Entry 4DV4 (X-ray diffraction, 3.65 A resolution); this record covers chains A and P of the 21 polymer chains in the assembly.

# Chain A
Molecule: 16S rRNA
Source organism: Thermus thermophilus
Sequence (1522 nucleotides; each row starts with the number of its first residue; note: 42 numbers in that range are skipped by the numbering (no residue carries them; nothing is unmodelled there); a row labelled like 190A-190L holds insertion residues (190A, then the next letters in order); numbering starts at 0):
     0 UUUGUUGGAG AGUUUGAUCC UGGCUCAGGG UGAACGCUGG CGGCGUGCCU AAGACAUGCA
    60 AGUCGUGCGG G
    73 CCGCGGGGUU UU
    88 ACUCCG
    95 UGGUC
   101 AGCGGCGGAC GGGUGAGUAA CGCGUGGGU
  129A G
   130 ACCUACCCGG AAGAGGGGGA CAACCCGGGG AAACUCGGGC UAAUCCCCCA UGUGGACCCG
   190 C
190A-190L CCCUUGGGGUGU
   191 GUCCAAAGGG CUUU
   216 GCCCGCUUCC GGAUGGGCCC GCGUCCCAUC AGCUAGUUGG UGGGGUAAUG GCCCACCAAG
   276 GCGACGACGG GUAGCCGGUC UGAGAGGAUG GCCGGCCACA GGGGCACUGA GACACGGGCC
   336 CCACUCCUAC GGGAGGCAGC AGUUAGGAAU CUUCCGCAAU GGGCGCAAGC CUGACGGAGC
   396 GACGCCGCUU GGAGGAAGAA GCCCUUCGGG GUGUAAACUC CUGAA
   442 CCCGGGACGA AACCCCCGAC GA
   474 GGGGACUGAC GGUACCGGG
   494 GUAAUAGCGC CGGCCAACUC CGUGCCAGCA GCCGCGGUAA UACGGAGGGC GCGAGCGUUA
   554 CCCGGAUUCA CUGGGCGUAA AGGGCGUGUA GGCGGCCUGG GGCGUCCCAU GUGAAAGACC
   614 ACGGCUCAAC CGUGGGGGAG CGUGGGAUAC GCUCAGGCUA GACGGUGGGA GAGGGUGGUG
   674 GAAUUCCCGG AGUAGCGGUG AAAUGCGCAG AUACCGGGAG GAACGCCGAU GGCGAAGGCA
   734 GCCACCUGGU CCACCCGUGA CGCUGAGGCG CGAAAGCGUG GGGAGCAAAC CGGAUUAGAU
   794 ACCCGGGUAG UCCACGCCCU AAACGAUGCG CGCUAGGUCU CUGGGUCU
   848 CCUGGGGGCC GAAGCUAACG CGUUAAGCGC GCCGCCUGGG GAGUACGGCC GCAAGGCUGA
   908 AACUCAGAGG AAUUGACGGG GGCCCGCACA AGCGGUGGAG CAUGUGGUUU AAUUCGAAGX
   968 AACGCGAAGA ACCUUACCAG GCCUUGACAU GCUAGG
 1003A G
  1004 AACCCGGGUG AAAGCCUGGG GUGCCCC
1030A-1030D GCGA
  1031 GGGGAGCCCU AGCACAGGUG CUGCAUGGCC GUCGUCAGCU CGUGCCGUGA GGUGUUGGGU
  1091 UAAGUCCCGC AACGAGCGCA ACCCCCGCCG UUAGUUGCCA GCGGUUCGGC CGGGCACUCU
  1151 AACGGGACUG CCCGCGAAA
  1171 GCGGGAGGAA GGAGGGGACG ACGUCUGGUC AGCAUGGCCC UUACGGCCUG GGCGACACAC
  1231 GUGCUACAAU GCCCACUACA AAGCGAUGCC ACCCGGCAAC GGGGAGCUAA UCGCAAAAAG
  1291 GUGGGCCCAG UUCGGAUUGG GGUCUGCAAC CCGACCCCAU GAAGCCGGAA UCGCUAGUAA
  1351 UCGCGGAUCA G
 1361A C
  1362 CAUGCCGCGG UGAAUACGUU CCCGGGCCUU GUACACACXG CCXGUXACGC CAUGGGAGCG
  1422 GGCUCUACCC GAAGUCGCCG GG
  1446 AGCCUACGGG
  1459 CAGGCGCCGA GGGUAGGGCC CGUGACUGGG GCGAAGUCGU AACAAGGUAG CUGUACCGGA
  1519 AGGUGCGGCU GGAUCCACUC CUUUCU
Not modelled in the structure: 0-4, 1534-1538
Modified residues: PSU (pseudouridine-5'-monophosphate) at position 516, 7MG (7N-methyl-8-hydroguanosine-5'-monophosphate) at position 527, M2G (N2-dimethylguanosine-5'-monophosphate) at position 966, 5MC (5-methylcytidine-5'-monophosphate) at position 967, 2MG (2N-methylguanosine-5'-monophosphate) at position 1207, 5MC (5-methylcytidine-5'-monophosphate) at position 1400, 4OC (4n,o2'-methylcytidine-5'-monophosphate) at position 1402, 5MC (5-methylcytidine-5'-monophosphate) at position 1404, 5MC (5-methylcytidine-5'-monophosphate) at position 1407, UR3 (3-methyluridine-5'-monophoshate) at position 1498, MA6 (6N-dimethyladenosine-5'-monophoshate) at position 1518, MA6 (6N-dimethyladenosine-5'-monophoshate) at position 1519, PSU (pseudouridine-5'-monophosphate) at position 1540, PSU (pseudouridine-5'-monophosphate) at position 1541
Differences from the reference sequence: engineered mutation G914 (A1537 in M26923.1); conflict C1534 (A2157 in M26923.1), A1535 (C2158 in M26923.1)
Bound ions: Mg2+ site 1 near U5 (its only coordinating residue here); Mg2+ site 2: U12, G22; Mg2+ site 3: U12, C526, 7MG_527; Mg2+ site 4: C58, U387; Mg2+ site 5: A59, U387; Mg2+ site 6: G61, U62, G105; Mg2+ site 7 near G70 (its only coordinating residue here); Mg2+ site 8 near C89 (its only coordinating residue here); Mg2+ site 9 near U95 (its only coordinating residue here); Mg2+ site 10 near G107 (its only coordinating residue here); Mg2+ site 11: C110, G112; Mg2+ site 12 near G117 (its only coordinating residue here); 101 more Mg2+ sites not listed

# Chain P
Molecule: ribosomal protein S16
Source organism: Thermus thermophilus
UniProt: Q5SJH3 (RS16_THET8); numbering as in UniProt (aligned over 1-88)
Sequence (88 residues; each row starts with the number of its first residue):
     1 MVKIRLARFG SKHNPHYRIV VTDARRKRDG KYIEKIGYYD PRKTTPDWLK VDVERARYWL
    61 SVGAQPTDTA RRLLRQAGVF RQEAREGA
Not modelled in the structure: 84-88

# How chain A and chain P interact
Pairs across the interface (85):
  C43(A) - Lys12(P)  phosphate contact
  C43(A) - His13(P)  phosphate contact
  G44(A) - Ser11(P)  phosphate contact
  G44(A) - Lys12(P)  hydrogen bond to the phosphate
  C110(A) - Arg25(P)  hydrogen bond to the sugar
  A134(A) - Met1(P)  base contact
  A134(A) - Arg25(P)  base contact
  C135(A) - Met1(P)  hydrogen bond to the base
  C136(A) - Met1(P)  sugar contact
  C136(A) - Val62(P)  base contact
  C136(A) - Gly63(P)  hydrogen bond to the sugar
  C136(A) - Gln65(P)  hydrogen bond to the sugar
  C137(A) - Ser61(P)  hydrogen bond to the sugar
  C137(A) - Gly63(P)  sugar contact
  G227(A) - Val62(P)  hydrogen bond to the base
  A228(A) - Val2(P)  sugar contact
  A228(A) - Tyr58(P)  sugar contact
  A228(A) - Trp59(P)  phosphate contact
  A228(A) - Val62(P)  sugar contact
  U229(A) - Val2(P)  sugar contact
  U229(A) - Asp23(P)  sugar contact
  U229(A) - Ile33(P)  sugar contact
  U229(A) - Trp59(P)  phosphate contact
  G230(A) - Arg25(P)  hydrogen bond to the sugar
  G231(A) - Arg26(P)  salt bridge to the phosphate
  G309(A) - Lys27(P)  phosphate contact
  G309(A) - Gly30(P)  phosphate contact
  G309(A) - Lys31(P)  phosphate contact
  G310(A) - Lys27(P)  salt bridge to the phosphate
  G310(A) - Gly30(P)  phosphate contact
  G310(A) - Lys31(P)  hydrogen bond to the phosphate
  C311(A) - Arg26(P)  salt bridge to the phosphate
  A374(A) - Tyr17(P)  hydrogen bond to the sugar
  U375(A) - Leu6(P)  hydrogen bond to the sugar
  U375(A) - Tyr17(P)  sugar contact
  U375(A) - Arg28(P)  hydrogen bond to the base
  U375(A) - Thr69(P)  hydrogen bond to the phosphate
  G376(A) - Arg5(P)  hydrogen bond to the phosphate
  G376(A) - Leu6(P)  hydrogen bond to the phosphate
  G376(A) - Arg28(P)  sugar contact
  G376(A) - Thr67(P)  hydrogen bond to the phosphate
  G377(A) - Lys3(P)  salt bridge to the phosphate
  G377(A) - Arg5(P)  salt bridge to the phosphate
  G377(A) - Ala24(P)  phosphate contact
  C390(A) - Arg28(P)  hydrogen bond to the phosphate
  G391(A) - Arg8(P)  salt bridge to the phosphate
  G391(A) - Arg28(P)  salt bridge to the phosphate
  G392(A) - Arg8(P)  salt bridge to the phosphate
  G392(A) - Lys12(P)  phosphate contact
  G392(A) - His13(P)  hydrogen bond to the phosphate
  A393(A) - Lys12(P)  salt bridge to the phosphate
  A393(A) - His13(P)  salt bridge to the phosphate
  C449(A) - Arg42(P)  hydrogen bond to the base
  G450(A) - Pro15(P)  sugar contact
  G450(A) - Pro41(P)  phosphate contact
  G450(A) - Lys43(P)  salt bridge to the phosphate
  A452(A) - Lys43(P)  phosphate contact
  A452(A) - Arg72(P)  hydrogen bond to the sugar
  A453(A) - Asp68(P)  hydrogen bond to the sugar
  A453(A) - Arg72(P)  sugar contact
  C454(A) - Asp68(P)  sugar contact
  G462(A) - Gln82(P)  base contact
  A463(A) - Arg75(P)  salt bridge to the phosphate
  A463(A) - Phe80(P)  phosphate contact
  A463(A) - Arg81(P)  phosphate contact
  A463(A) - Gln82(P)  hydrogen bond to the sugar
  G474(A) - Arg75(P)  salt bridge to the phosphate
  G474(A) - Arg81(P)  hydrogen bond to the phosphate
  G475(A) - Arg81(P)  salt bridge to the phosphate
  A608(A) - Arg18(P)  phosphate contact
  A608(A) - Tyr32(P)  sugar contact
  A609(A) - Arg18(P)  salt bridge to the phosphate
  G617(A) - Thr44(P)  sugar contact
  C623(A) - Ser11(P)  sugar contact
  C624(A) - Phe9(P)  phosphate contact
  C624(A) - Ser11(P)  sugar contact
  C624(A) - Asn14(P)  hydrogen bond to the sugar
  C624(A) - His16(P)  sugar contact
  G625(A) - Phe9(P)  phosphate contact
  G625(A) - His16(P)  sugar contact
  U626(A) - Arg18(P)  salt bridge to the phosphate
  U626(A) - Lys35(P)  salt bridge to the phosphate
  U626(A) - Tyr38(P)  sugar contact
  G627(A) - Lys35(P)  salt bridge to the phosphate
  G627(A) - Lys50(P)  salt bridge to the phosphate
Also at the interface, not in a pair above, chain A (46 interface residues in all): G111, G112, G378, A451, C483, A607
Also at the interface, not in a pair above, chain P (49 interface residues in all): Gly10, Asp29, Tyr39

# In short
46 residues of chain A and 49 residues of chain P are in contact, with 24 hydrogen bonds and 19 salt bridges.
Polar contacts include C135(A)-Met1(P), G227(A)-Val62(P) and U375(A)-Arg28(P). U12(A) and G22(A) form the Mg2+
site 2.
Chain A is 16S rRNA and chain P is ribosomal protein S16, both from Thermus thermophilus; the structure,
Crystal structure of the Thermus thermophilus 30S ribosomal subunit with a 16S rRNA mutation, A914G, was
determined by X-ray diffraction.
